Entry 4R8E (X-ray diffraction, 2.70 A resolution); this record covers chains A and B.

# Chain A (and B)
Molecule: 3-oxoacyl-[acyl-carrier-protein] synthase 2
Organism: Yersinia pestis
Notes: EC 2.3.1.179; chain B of this document is another copy of the same molecule, construct and numbering; everything in this record applies to it too
Reference sequence: Q7CJ22 (Q7CJ22_YERPE); residues 0-412 here correspond to UniProt positions 1-413 (UniProt number = residue number + 1)
Chain sequence (413 residues; numbered 0 to 412; the number before each row is that of its first residue; numbering starts at 0):
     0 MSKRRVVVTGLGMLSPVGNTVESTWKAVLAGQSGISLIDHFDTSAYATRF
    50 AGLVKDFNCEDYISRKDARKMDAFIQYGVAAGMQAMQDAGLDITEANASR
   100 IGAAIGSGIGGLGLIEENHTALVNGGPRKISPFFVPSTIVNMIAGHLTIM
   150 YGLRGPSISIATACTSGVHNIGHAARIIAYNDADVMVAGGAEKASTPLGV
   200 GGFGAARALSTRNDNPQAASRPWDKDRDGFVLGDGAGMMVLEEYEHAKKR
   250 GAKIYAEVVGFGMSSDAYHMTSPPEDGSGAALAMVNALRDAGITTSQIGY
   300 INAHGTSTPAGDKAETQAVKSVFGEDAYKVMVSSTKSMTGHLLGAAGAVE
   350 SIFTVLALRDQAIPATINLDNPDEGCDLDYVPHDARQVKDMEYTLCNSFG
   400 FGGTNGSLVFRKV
Not modelled in the structure: 0-1
What the authors report for this chain:
  - conformationally variable residues (side-chain flip): Phe-400
  - specificity-determining residues: Ile-108, Gly-198 (citing earlier work)
  - self-association interface (contacts with another copy of this molecule): Ser-156 to Ile-157, Ile-159 to Asn-169, Asn-169 to Tyr-179
  - catalytic residues: Cys-163, His-303, His-340 (proposed by the authors, not directly observed)

# Interface between chain A and chain B
Residue-residue contacts - 122 pairs, chain A then chain B:
  Ala-44(A) with Pro-126(B); Arg-127(B), hydrogen bond (backbone-side chain)
  Tyr-45(A) with Leu-121(B); Pro-126(B), hydrophobic; Arg-127(B)
  Ala-46(A) with Arg-127(B)
  Gly-107(A) with Ile-138(B)
  Ile-108(A) with Ile-138(B), hydrophobic
  Ile-114(A) with Ile-114(B), hydrophobic
  Glu-115(A) with His-118(B), hydrogen bond (backbone-side chain)
  His-118(A) with Glu-115(B), salt bridge; His-118(B); Thr-119(B)
  Thr-119(A) with His-118(B), hydrogen bond
  Leu-121(A) with Tyr-45(B)
  Pro-126(A) with Ala-44(B); Tyr-45(B), hydrophobic
  Arg-127(A) with Ala-44(B), hydrogen bond (side chain-backbone)
  Ile-129(A) with Leu-197(B), hydrophobic; Gly-200(B); Ala-204(B)
  Ser-130(A) with Ala-204(B)
  Pro-131(A) with Ala-204(B); Ala-205(B)
  Phe-133(A) with Leu-197(B), hydrophobic; Gly-201(B)
  Val-134(A) with Phe-202(B), hydrophobic
  Pro-135(A) with Thr-270(B)
  Ile-138(A) with Gly-107(B)
  Asn-140(A) with Ala-160(B); Thr-161(B); Ala-162(B); Phe-400(B), hydrogen bond (side chain-backbone); Thr-403(B)
  Met-141(A) with Met-269(B)
  Gly-144(A) with Met-269(B); Gly-401(B)
  His-145(A) with Met-269(B)
  Thr-147(A) with Ser-264(B); Ala-266(B)
  Ile-148(A) with Ala-266(B), hydrophobic; Tyr-267(B); His-268(B); Met-269(B), hydrophobic
  Gly-151(A) with Ala-266(B)
  Leu-152(A) with Ser-264(B), hydrogen bond (backbone-side chain); Ala-266(B)
  Arg-153(A) with Ser-263(B); Ser-264(B), hydrogen bond (backbone-backbone); Asp-265(B), hydrogen bond (side chain-backbone); Ala-266(B)
  Gly-154(A) with Ser-263(B); Ser-264(B), hydrogen bond (backbone-side chain)
  Pro-155(A) with Met-262(B), hydrophobic
  Ser-156(A) with His-168(B); Thr-403(B)
  Ile-157(A) with Thr-161(B); His-172(B); Met-262(B), hydrophobic
  Ser-158(A) with Ile-159(B); Ala-160(B), hydrogen bond (backbone-backbone); Thr-161(B)
  Ile-159(A) with Ser-158(B)
  Ala-160(A) with Asn-140(B); Ser-158(B), hydrogen bond (backbone-backbone)
  Thr-161(A) with Asn-140(B); Ile-157(B); Ser-158(B)
  Ala-162(A) with Ile-138(B), hydrophobic; Asn-140(B)
  His-168(A) with Ser-156(B); Ile-157(B)
  His-172(A) with Ile-157(B); Ile-176(B)
  Arg-175(A) with Tyr-179(B), hydrogen bond; Asp-181(B), salt bridge
  Ile-176(A) with His-172(B)
  Tyr-179(A) with Arg-175(B), hydrogen bond; Asp-289(B), hydrogen bond
  Asp-181(A) with Arg-175(B), salt bridge
  Pro-196(A) with Leu-121(B), hydrophobic
  Leu-197(A) with Ile-114(B); Asn-117(B); Leu-121(B), hydrophobic; Ile-129(B), hydrophobic; Phe-133(B), hydrophobic
  Gly-200(A) with Ile-129(B)
  Gly-201(A) with Ile-129(B); Phe-133(B)
  Phe-202(A) with Val-134(B), hydrophobic
  Ala-204(A) with Ile-129(B); Ser-130(B); Pro-131(B)
  Ala-205(A) with Pro-131(B)
  Met-262(A) with Pro-155(B), hydrophobic; Ile-157(B), hydrophobic
  Ser-263(A) with Arg-153(B); Gly-154(B)
  Ser-264(A) with Thr-147(B); Leu-152(B), hydrogen bond (side chain-backbone); Arg-153(B), hydrogen bond (backbone-backbone); Gly-154(B), hydrogen bond (side chain-backbone); Ser-156(B)
  Ala-266(A) with Thr-147(B); Ile-148(B), hydrophobic; Gly-151(B); Leu-152(B)
  Tyr-267(A) with Ile-148(B)
  His-268(A) with Ile-148(B)
  Met-269(A) with Met-141(B), hydrophobic; Gly-144(B); His-145(B); Ile-148(B), hydrophobic
  Thr-270(A) with Pro-135(B)
  Ser-277(A) with Arg-153(B)
  Gly-278(A) with Arg-153(B)
  Leu-281(A) with Arg-153(B)
  Asp-289(A) with Tyr-179(B), hydrogen bond
  Phe-400(A) with Asn-140(B), hydrogen bond (backbone-side chain)
  Gly-401(A) with Met-141(B); Gly-144(B)
  Thr-403(A) with Ser-156(B)
Also at the interface, not in a pair above, chain A (70 interface residues in all): Lys-2, Leu-111, Asn-117, Val-139, Asp-265
Also at the interface, not in a pair above, chain B (69 interface residues in all): Lys-2, Ala-46, Ser-98, Ile-108, Leu-111, Val-139, Pro-196, Leu-281

# Summary
70 residues of chain A and 69 residues of chain B are in contact; the contacts include 19 hydrogen bonds and 3
salt bridges. Polar pairs include His-118(A)/Glu-115(B), Arg-175(A)/Asp-181(B) and Ala-44(A)/Arg-127(B). From
the paper: catalytic residues Cys-163(A), His-303(A) and His-340(A); specificity determinants Ile-108(A) and
Gly-198(A).
Chain A and chain B are both 3-oxoacyl-[acyl-carrier-protein] synthase 2 (Yersinia pestis); the structure,
Crystal structure of beta-ketoacyl-ACP synthase II (FabF) from Yersinia pestis, was determined by X-ray
diffraction, deposited together with 4Z19 and 4YLT.
